5KND - chains F and G of the 8 polymer chains in the assembly; structure by X-ray diffraction, 2.89 A resolution.

Chain F:
Name: V-type sodium ATPase subunit B
Organism: Enterococcus hirae ATCC 9790
Reference sequence: Q08637 (NTPB_ENTHA); residues 1-458 here = UniProt positions 1-458
Chain sequence (465 residues; row label = number of the first residue in the row; numbers below 1 keep their minus sign (Gly-6 is residue -6)):
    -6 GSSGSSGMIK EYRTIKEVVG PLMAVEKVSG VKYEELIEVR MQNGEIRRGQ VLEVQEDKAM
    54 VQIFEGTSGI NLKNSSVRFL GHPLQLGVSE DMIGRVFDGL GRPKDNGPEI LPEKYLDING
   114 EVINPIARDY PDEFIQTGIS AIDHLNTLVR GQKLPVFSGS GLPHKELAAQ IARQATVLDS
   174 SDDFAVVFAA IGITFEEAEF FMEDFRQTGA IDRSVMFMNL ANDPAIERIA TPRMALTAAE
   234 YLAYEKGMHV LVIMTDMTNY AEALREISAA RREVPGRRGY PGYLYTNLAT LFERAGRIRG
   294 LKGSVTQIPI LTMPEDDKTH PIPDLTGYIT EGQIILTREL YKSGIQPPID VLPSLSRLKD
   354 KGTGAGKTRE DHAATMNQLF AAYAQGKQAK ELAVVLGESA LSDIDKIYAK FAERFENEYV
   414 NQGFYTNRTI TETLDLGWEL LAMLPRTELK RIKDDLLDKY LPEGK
Unresolved in the structure: -6 to 0, 456-458
Construct notes: expression tag (-6 to 0)

Chain G:
Name: V-type sodium ATPase subunit D
Organism: Enterococcus hirae ATCC 9790
Reference sequence: P43435 (NTPD_ENTHA); residue numbers follow UniProt; this construct covers 1-210
Chain sequence (217 residues; each row starts with the number of its first residue; numbers below 1 keep their minus sign (Gly-6 is residue -6)):
    -6 GSSGSSGMRL NVNPTRMELT RLKKQLTTAT RGHKLLKDKQ DELMRQFILL IRKNNELRQA
    54 IEKETQTAMK DFVLAKSTVE EAFIDELLAL PAENVSISVV EKNIMSVKVP LMNFQYDETL
   114 NETPLEYGYL HSNAELDRSI DGFTQLLPKL LKLAEVEKTC QLMAEEIEKT RRRVNALEYM
   174 TIPQLEETIY YIKMKLEENE RAEVTRLIKV KNMGTEE
Unresolved in the structure: -6 to 5, 80-85, 109-125, 207-210
Construct notes: expression tag (-6 to 0)

Chain F / chain G interface:
Pairs across the interface (11; chain F residue first):
  Val267(F) - Met206(G)  hydrophobic
  Pro268(F) - Arg199(G)
  Gly269(F) - Arg199(G)
  Val388(F) - Arg165(G)  hydrogen bond (backbone-side chain)
  Val388(F) - Ala169(G)
  Val388(F) - Met173(G)  hydrophobic
  Leu389(F) - Arg165(G)
  Leu389(F) - Arg166(G)
  Leu389(F) - Ala169(G)  hydrophobic
  Gly390(F) - Arg165(G)
  Ala393(F) - Arg166(G)
Also at the interface, not in a pair above, chain F (11 interface residues in all): Arg265, Arg271, Asp310, Thr312
Also at the interface, not in a pair above, chain G (8 interface residues in all): Asn6, Val203

Overview:
11 residues of chain F face 8 of chain G across their interface; the contacts include 1 hydrogen bond. The
hydrogen-bonded pair is Val388(F)-Arg165(G).
Here chain F is V-type sodium ATPase subunit B and chain G is V-type sodium ATPase subunit D, both from
Enterococcus hirae ATCC 9790. Entry 5KND (Crystal structure of the Pi-bound V1 complex) was determined by
X-ray diffraction, deposited together with 5KNB and 5KNC.
